6HHT - chains W1 and m2 of the 75 polymer chains in the assembly; structure by electron microscopy, 4.05 A resolution (low resolution: residue-level contacts below are approximate; hydrogen-bond / salt-bridge calls are withheld).

# Chain W1
Name: Echovirus 18 capsid protein 2
Organism: Echovirus E18
Reference sequence: Q8V635 (Q8V635_9ENTO); residues 2001-2260 here correspond to UniProt positions 70-329 (UniProt number = residue number - 1931)
Amino-acid sequence (260 residues; each row starts with the number of its first residue):
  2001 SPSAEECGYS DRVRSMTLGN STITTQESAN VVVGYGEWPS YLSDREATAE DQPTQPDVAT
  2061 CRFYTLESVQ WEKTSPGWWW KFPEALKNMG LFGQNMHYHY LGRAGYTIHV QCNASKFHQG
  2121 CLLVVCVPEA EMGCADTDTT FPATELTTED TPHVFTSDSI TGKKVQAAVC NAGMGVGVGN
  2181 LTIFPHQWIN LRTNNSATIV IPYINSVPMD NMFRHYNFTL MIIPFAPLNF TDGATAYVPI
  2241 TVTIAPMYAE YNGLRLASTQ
Disordered / not traced: 2001-2012, 2027-2029, 2044-2047, 2258-2260

# Chain m2
Name: Echovirus 18 capsid protein 3
Organism: Echovirus E18
Reference sequence: Q8V635 (Q8V635_9ENTO); residues 3001-3239 here correspond to UniProt positions 330-568 (UniProt number = residue number - 2671)
Amino-acid sequence (239 residues; numbered 3001 to 3239; the number before each row is that of its first residue):
  3001 GVPVLNTPGS NQFLTSDDYQ SPSAMPQFDE TPEMHIPGEV RNLMEIAEVD SVVPVNNVTG
  3061 KTKSMDAYQI PVGTGNTDKT KPIFSFQMDP GYSSVLKRTL LGEMLNYYAH WSGSVKLTFL
  3121 FCGSAMATGK LLISYSPPGA SVPTSRKDAM LGTHIVWDIG LQSSCVLCVP WISQSHYRMV
  3181 QQDPYTSAGY ITCWYQTNIV VPPGAPTSCD VLCFASACND FSVRLLRDTP FMAQPGKLQ
Disordered / not traced: 3074-3077, 3176-3186, 3234-3239
Disulfide bonds: Cys3168-Cys3218

# How chain W1 and chain m2 interact
Contacting residue pairs - 58 pairs, chain W1 then chain m2:
  Val2013(W1) - Leu3161(m2)
  Asn2020(W1) - Gly3152(m2)
  Asn2020(W1) - Thr3153(m2)
  Asn2020(W1) - His3154(m2)
  Ser2021(W1) - His3154(m2)
  Thr2022(W1) - His3154(m2)
  Thr2022(W1) - Ile3155(m2)
  Thr2022(W1) - Val3156(m2)
  Ile2023(W1) - Val3156(m2)
  Thr2024(W1) - Val3156(m2)
  Thr2024(W1) - Asp3158(m2)
  Thr2024(W1) - Leu3161(m2)
  Thr2024(W1) - Gln3162(m2)
  Thr2025(W1) - Leu3161(m2)
  Gln2026(W1) - Leu3161(m2)
  Arg2062(W1) - Met3150(m2)
  Arg2062(W1) - Leu3151(m2)
  Arg2062(W1) - Gly3152(m2)
  Arg2062(W1) - His3154(m2)
  Tyr2064(W1) - Met3150(m2)
  Thr2065(W1) - Arg3146(m2)
  Thr2065(W1) - Met3150(m2)
  Thr2065(W1) - Val3156(m2)
  Thr2065(W1) - Gln3196(m2)
  Leu2066(W1) - Arg3146(m2)
  Leu2066(W1) - Gln3196(m2)
  Glu2067(W1) - Arg3146(m2)
  Ser2068(W1) - Lys3079(m2)
  Ser2068(W1) - Gln3196(m2)
  Ser2068(W1) - Thr3197(m2)
  Gln2070(W1) - Asn3198(m2)
  Met2089(W1) - Met3150(m2)
  Met2089(W1) - Leu3151(m2)
  Gly2090(W1) - Leu3151(m2)
  Gln2111(W1) - Lys3130(m2)
  Asn2113(W1) - Thr3128(m2)
  Asn2113(W1) - Lys3130(m2)
  Asn2113(W1) - Thr3197(m2)
  Asn2113(W1) - Val3200(m2)
  Ala2114(W1) - Val3200(m2)
  Ser2115(W1) - Val3200(m2)
  Ser2115(W1) - Pro3202(m2)
  Phe2117(W1) - Pro3202(m2)
  Phe2117(W1) - Pro3203(m2)
  His2118(W1) - Val3200(m2)
  Thr2231(W1) - Pro3203(m2)
  Gly2233(W1) - Pro3203(m2)
  Ala2234(W1) - Val3201(m2)
  Ala2234(W1) - Pro3203(m2)
  Thr2235(W1) - Ile3199(m2)
  Thr2235(W1) - Val3200(m2)
  Thr2235(W1) - Val3201(m2)
  Tyr2237(W1) - Asn3198(m2)
  Pro2239(W1) - Thr3197(m2)
  Pro2239(W1) - Val3200(m2)
  Thr2241(W1) - Lys3130(m2)
  Thr2241(W1) - Gln3196(m2)
  Thr2241(W1) - Thr3197(m2)
Also at the interface, not in a pair above, chain W1 (33 interface residues in all): Phe2063, Asn2088, Lys2116
Also at the interface, not in a pair above, chain m2 (26 interface residues in all): Met3126, Gly3129, Lys3147, Trp3157

# Summary
33 residues of chain W1 and 26 residues of chain m2 are in contact.
Here chain W1 is Echovirus 18 capsid protein 2 and chain m2 is Echovirus 18 capsid protein 3, both from
Echovirus E18. Entry 6HHT (Echovirus 18 Open particle without two pentamers) was determined by electron
microscopy, deposited together with 6HBG, 6HBH, 6HBJ, 6HBK and 6HBL.
